PDB entry 4KDM | X-ray diffraction, 2.50 A resolution | chains C and D of the 6 polymer chains in the assembly

# Chain C
Name: Hemagglutinin
Source organism: Influenza A virus
UniProt: Q6DQ33 (Q6DQ33_9INFA); residues 5-325 here correspond to UniProt positions 17-337 (UniProt number = residue number + 12)
Chain sequence (322 residues; row label = number of the first residue in the row):
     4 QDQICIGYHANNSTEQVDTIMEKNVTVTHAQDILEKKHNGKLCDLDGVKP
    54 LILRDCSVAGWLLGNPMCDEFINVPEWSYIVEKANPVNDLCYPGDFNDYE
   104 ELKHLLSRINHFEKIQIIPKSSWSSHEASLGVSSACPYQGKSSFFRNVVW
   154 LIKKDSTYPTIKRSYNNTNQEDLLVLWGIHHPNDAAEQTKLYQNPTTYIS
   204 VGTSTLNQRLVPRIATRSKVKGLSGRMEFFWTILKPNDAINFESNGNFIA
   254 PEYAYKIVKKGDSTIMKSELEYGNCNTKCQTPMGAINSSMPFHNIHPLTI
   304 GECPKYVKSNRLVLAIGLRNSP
Differences from the reference sequence: expression tag (4); engineered mutation Asp158 (Asn170 in Q6DQ33), Lys224 (Asn236 in Q6DQ33), Leu226 (Gln238 in Q6DQ33), Ile319 (Thr331 in Q6DQ33)
Disulfides: Cys46-Cys278, Cys59-Cys71, Cys94-Cys139, Cys282-Cys306
Glycans and other covalent adducts: N-acetylglucosamine (NAG) linked to Asn27, Asn169

# Chain D
Name: Hemagglutinin
Source organism: Influenza A virus
UniProt: Q6DQ33 (Q6DQ33_9INFA); residues 335-509 here correspond to UniProt positions 347-521 (UniProt number = residue number + 12)
Chain sequence (175 residues; row label = number of the first residue in the row):
   335 GLFGAIAGFIEGGWQGMVDGWYGYHHSNEQGSGYAADKESTQKAIDGVTN
   385 KVNSIIDKMNTQFEAVGREFNNLERRIENLNKKMEDGFLDVWTYNAELLV
   435 LMENERTLDFHDSNVKNLYDKVRLQLRDNAKELGNGCFEFYHKCDNECME
   485 SVRNGTYDYPQYSEEARLKREEISG
Disulfides: Cys478-Cys482

# How chain C and chain D interact
Pairs across the interface (124):
  Gln4(C) - Glu473(D)
  Asp5(C) - Ser361(D)
  Asp5(C) - Asn362(D)
  Asp5(C) - Glu363(D)
  Asp5(C) - Phe472(D)
  Asp5(C) - Glu473(D)
  Asp5(C) - Phe474(D)  hydrogen bond (backbone-backbone)
  Asp5(C) - Cys478(D)
  Gln6(C) - His360(D)
  Gln6(C) - Ser361(D)  hydrogen bond (backbone-backbone)
  Gln6(C) - Leu467(D)
  Gln6(C) - Cys471(D)
  Gln6(C) - Phe472(D)
  Gln6(C) - Glu473(D)
  Gln6(C) - Met483(D)
  Ile7(C) - Tyr358(D)  hydrophobic
  Ile7(C) - His359(D)
  Ile7(C) - Cys471(D)
  Ile7(C) - Phe472(D)  hydrogen bond (backbone-backbone)
  Ile7(C) - Phe474(D)  hydrophobic
  Ile7(C) - Met483(D)  hydrophobic
  Cys8(C) - Trp348(D)
  Cys8(C) - Tyr358(D)
  Cys8(C) - His359(D)  hydrogen bond (backbone-backbone)
  Cys8(C) - Gly470(D)
  Cys8(C) - Cys471(D)  disulfide
  Ile9(C) - Ile344(D)
  Ile9(C) - Trp348(D)
  Ile9(C) - Gly357(D)
  Ile9(C) - Tyr358(D)  hydrophobic
  Ile9(C) - Leu452(D)  hydrophobic
  Ile9(C) - Val456(D)  hydrophobic
  Ile9(C) - Gly470(D)  hydrogen bond (backbone-backbone)
  Ile9(C) - Phe472(D)  hydrophobic
  Gly10(C) - Trp348(D)
  Gly10(C) - Met351(D)
  Gly10(C) - Tyr356(D)
  Gly10(C) - Gly357(D)  hydrogen bond (backbone-backbone)
  Tyr11(C) - Ile340(D)  hydrogen bond (side chain-backbone)
  Tyr11(C) - Ile344(D)  hydrophobic
  Tyr11(C) - Gly346(D)
  Tyr11(C) - Gly347(D)
  Tyr11(C) - Trp348(D)  hydrogen bond (backbone-backbone)
  Tyr11(C) - Met351(D)
  Tyr11(C) - Trp355(D)
  Tyr11(C) - Val449(D)  hydrophobic
  His12(C) - Trp348(D)
  His12(C) - Met351(D)  hydrogen bond (side chain-backbone)
  His12(C) - Val352(D)
  His12(C) - Gly354(D)
  His12(C) - Trp355(D)  hydrogen bond (backbone-backbone)
  Ala13(C) - Gly347(D)
  Ala13(C) - Trp348(D)  hydrogen bond (backbone-backbone)
  Ala13(C) - Gln349(D)
  Asn14(C) - Gln349(D)
  Asn15(C) - Gln349(D)
  Val20(C) - Asn438(D)
  Asp21(C) - Leu435(D)
  Asp21(C) - Asn438(D)  hydrogen bond (backbone-side chain)
  Thr22(C) - Leu435(D)
  Thr22(C) - Asn438(D)
  Thr22(C) - Glu439(D)
  Ile23(C) - Leu435(D)  hydrogen bond (backbone-backbone)
  Ile23(C) - Met436(D)  hydrophobic
  Ile23(C) - Glu439(D)
  Met24(C) - Glu439(D)
  Val28(C) - Leu442(D)  hydrophobic
  Gln34(C) - Val386(D)
  Ile36(C) - Ile390(D)  hydrophobic
  Glu103(C) - Glu403(D)
  Glu103(C) - Asn405(D)
  His107(C) - Glu403(D)  salt bridge
  Arg111(C) - Phe397(D)
  Asp265(C) - Phe397(D)
  Ser266(C) - Ala399(D)
  Thr267(C) - Ala399(D)
  Thr267(C) - Val400(D)
  Thr267(C) - Gly401(D)
  Thr267(C) - Glu403(D)  hydrogen bond
  Ile268(C) - Glu403(D)
  Ser292(C) - Ile390(D)
  Met293(C) - Ile390(D)  hydrophobic
  Phe295(C) - Trp426(D)  hydrophobic
  Phe295(C) - Ala430(D)  hydrophobic
  Pro300(C) - Val400(D)
  Leu301(C) - Val400(D)
  Leu301(C) - Arg402(D)
  Thr302(C) - Glu398(D)
  Thr302(C) - Ala399(D)
  Thr302(C) - Val400(D)  hydrogen bond (backbone-backbone)
  Ile303(C) - Phe397(D)  hydrophobic
  Ile303(C) - Glu398(D)
  Ile303(C) - Ala399(D)  hydrophobic
  Gly304(C) - Phe397(D)
  Gly304(C) - Glu398(D)  hydrogen bond (backbone-backbone)
  Glu305(C) - Thr395(D)
  Glu305(C) - Gln396(D)
  Lys308(C) - Met393(D)
  Lys308(C) - Asn394(D)  hydrogen bond (side chain-backbone)
  Lys308(C) - Trp426(D)
  Tyr309(C) - Leu423(D)  hydrophobic
  Val310(C) - Trp426(D)
  Val310(C) - Thr427(D)
  Lys311(C) - Leu423(D)
  Lys311(C) - Thr427(D)  hydrogen bond (backbone-side chain)
  Ser312(C) - Glu431(D)
  Arg314(C) - Glu431(D)
  Leu315(C) - Ala430(D)  hydrophobic
  Leu315(C) - Glu431(D)
  Val316(C) - Val434(D)
  Val316(C) - Asn438(D)  hydrogen bond (backbone-side chain)
  Leu317(C) - Ile389(D)  hydrophobic
  Leu317(C) - Val434(D)  hydrophobic
  Leu317(C) - Asn438(D)
  Ala318(C) - Asn438(D)  hydrogen bond (backbone-side chain)
  Ala318(C) - Thr441(D)
  Ile319(C) - Trp355(D)
  Ile319(C) - Val382(D)  hydrophobic
  Ile319(C) - His445(D)  hydrogen bond (backbone-side chain)
  Gly320(C) - Leu442(D)
  Gly320(C) - His445(D)  hydrogen bond (backbone-side chain)
  Leu321(C) - Trp355(D)  hydrophobic
  Leu321(C) - His445(D)
  Arg322(C) - Leu442(D)
Interface residues without a listed pair, chain C (55 interface residues in all): Val30, Leu48, Lys106, Pro294, Cys306
Interface residues without a listed pair, chain D (63 interface residues in all): Glu419, Tyr453, His476, Lys477, Lys503
Cross-chain cystine bridges: Cys8(C)-Cys471(D)

# In short
55 residues of chain C and 63 residues of chain D are in contact, with 1 disulfide bond, 22 hydrogen bonds and
1 salt bridge. Polar pairs include His107(C)-Glu403(D), Tyr11(C)-Ile340(D) and His12(C)-Met351(D).
N-acetylglucosamine is covalently linked to Asn27(C) and Asn169(C).
Chain C is Hemagglutinin and chain D is Hemagglutinin, both from Influenza A virus; the structure, Crystal
structure of the hemagglutinin of ferret-transmissible H5N1 virus, was determined by X-ray diffraction (same
publication as 4KDN, 4KDO and 4KDQ).
